Entry 8IFX (X-ray diffraction, 2.00 A resolution); this record covers chains A and B.

== Chain A ==
Protein: tRNA N6-adenosine threonylcarbamoyltransferase
Source organism: Aquifex aeolicus
Notes: EC 2.3.1.234
UniProt: O66986 (TSAD_AQUAE); residue numbers follow UniProt; this construct covers 1-335
Amino-acid sequence (335 residues; row label = number of the first residue in the row):
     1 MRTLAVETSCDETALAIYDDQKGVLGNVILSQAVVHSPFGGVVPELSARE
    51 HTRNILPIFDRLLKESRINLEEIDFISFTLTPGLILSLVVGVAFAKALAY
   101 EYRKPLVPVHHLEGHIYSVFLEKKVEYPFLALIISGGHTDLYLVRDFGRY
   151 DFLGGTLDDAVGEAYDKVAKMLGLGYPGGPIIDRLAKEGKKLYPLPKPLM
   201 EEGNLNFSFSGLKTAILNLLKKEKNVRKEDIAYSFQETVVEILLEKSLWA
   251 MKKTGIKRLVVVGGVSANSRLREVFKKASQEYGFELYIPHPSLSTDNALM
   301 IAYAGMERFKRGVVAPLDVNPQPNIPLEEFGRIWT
Disordered / not traced: 220-226
Modified residues: Cys10 (S-hydroxycysteine; CSO)
Bound ions: Fe ion: His111, His115, Asp296 (together with ADP)
Residues lining bound ligands:
  - ADP (adenosine-5'-diphosphate): Cys10, Asp11, Glu12, His111, His115, Ser135, Gly136, Gly137, Gly162, Tyr165, Asp166, Gly178, Gly179, Pro180, Asp183, Gly263, Gly264, Val265, Ala267, Asn268, Ser294, Thr295, Asp296
  - ADP: Cys10, Asp11, Glu12, His111, His115, Ser135, Gly136, Gly137, Gly162, Tyr165, Asp166, Gly178, Gly179, Pro180, Asp183, Gly263, Gly264, Val265, Ala267, Asn268, Ser294, Thr295, Asp296
Curated features (UniProtKB/Swiss-Prot):
  - binding site (Fe cation): His111, His115, Asp296
  - binding site (substrate): Ile133 to Gly137, Asp166, Gly179, Asp183, Asn268
What the authors report for this chain:
  - Fe ion coordination: His111, His115, Asp296
  - post-translational modification sites: Cys10
  - catalytic residues: Cys10

== Chain B ==
Protein: Gcp-like domain-containing protein
Source organism: Aquifex aeolicus
UniProt: O66494 (O66494_AQUAE); numbering as in UniProt (aligned over 1-200)
Amino-acid sequence (200 residues; row label = number of the first residue in the row):
     1 MKILSIDTSFSFINFSVIEEEKVTFLHYLKSNKKTLELLPKIFEELCIRP
    51 ENFDAFAVSVGVGYLTSLRIGVTFVKTWAYTLGKPVVSYKNLELLAKKTP
   101 VPFPKIPYLKVGSNVFYQIFEESSSSEVKVFKGEELRGYGISLKEFEDIK
   151 LGEKQFFHDIFPFSAYGGIYAYEFLKENPEGENVFEIEPIYVKPPYHVKD
Disordered / not traced: 196-200

== Interface between chain A and chain B ==
Pairs across the interface (62):
  Glu45(A) - Leu65(B)
  Glu45(A) - Arg69(B)  salt bridge
  Glu45(A) - Tyr191(B)
  Glu45(A) - Pro195(B)
  Leu46(A) - Pro195(B)
  Ala48(A) - Arg69(B)
  Arg49(A) - Arg69(B)
  Arg49(A) - Tyr191(B)
  Arg49(A) - Lys193(B)  hydrogen bond (side chain-backbone)
  Arg49(A) - Pro194(B)
  Arg49(A) - Pro195(B)
  Thr52(A) - Arg69(B)
  Thr52(A) - Lys76(B)  hydrogen bond (backbone-side chain)
  Thr52(A) - Glu188(B)
  Arg53(A) - Glu188(B)
  Arg53(A) - Tyr191(B)
  Leu56(A) - Lys76(B)
  Leu56(A) - Tyr80(B)  hydrophobic
  Leu56(A) - Phe185(B)
  Pro57(A) - Phe185(B)
  Phe59(A) - Tyr80(B)  hydrophobic
  Phe59(A) - Thr81(B)
  Asp60(A) - Tyr80(B)  hydrogen bond
  Leu63(A) - Tyr80(B)
  Leu86(A) - Thr66(B)
  Val89(A) - Leu36(B)  hydrophobic
  Val89(A) - Thr66(B)
  Val89(A) - Ile70(B)  hydrophobic
  Val90(A) - Thr73(B)
  Val92(A) - Leu36(B)  hydrophobic
  Ala93(A) - Leu36(B)  hydrophobic
  Ala93(A) - Phe74(B)
  Phe94(A) - Thr73(B)
  Phe94(A) - Thr77(B)
  Lys96(A) - Leu36(B)  hydrogen bond (side chain-backbone)
  Lys96(A) - Leu39(B)  hydrogen bond (side chain-backbone)
  Lys96(A) - Pro40(B)
  Lys96(A) - Phe74(B)
  Ala97(A) - Phe74(B)
  Ala97(A) - Thr77(B)
  Ala97(A) - Trp78(B)  hydrogen bond (backbone-side chain)
  Leu98(A) - Thr77(B)
  Tyr100(A) - Pro40(B)  hydrophobic
  Tyr100(A) - Phe43(B)  hydrogen bond (side chain-backbone)
  Tyr100(A) - Glu44(B)  hydrogen bond (side chain-backbone)
  Tyr100(A) - Ile48(B)  hydrogen bond (side chain-backbone)
  Tyr100(A) - Arg49(B)  hydrogen bond (backbone-side chain)
  Tyr100(A) - Pro50(B)
  Glu101(A) - Arg49(B)  hydrogen bond (backbone-side chain)
  Glu101(A) - Trp78(B)
  Glu101(A) - Thr81(B)  hydrogen bond
  Glu101(A) - Leu82(B)
  Tyr102(A) - Thr81(B)
  Arg103(A) - Arg49(B)
  Leu317(A) - Pro40(B)
  Leu317(A) - Glu44(B)
  Asp318(A) - Leu36(B)
  Asp318(A) - Glu37(B)
  Asn320(A) - Lys34(B)  hydrogen bond
  Asn320(A) - Leu36(B)
  Asn320(A) - Glu37(B)
  Pro321(A) - Leu36(B)
Also at the interface, not in a pair above, chain A (30 interface residues in all): Val43, Val319
Also at the interface, not in a pair above, chain B (31 interface residues in all): Lys41, Glu51, Val184

== Overview ==
Chain A and chain B form an interface of 30 and 31 residues respectively; the contacts include 13 hydrogen
bonds and 1 salt bridge. Among the polar pairs are Glu45(A)-Arg69(B), Arg49(A)-Lys193(B) and
Thr52(A)-Lys76(B). Chain A binds ADP. From the paper: the catalytic residue Cys10(A); Fe ion coordination by
His111(A), His115(A) and Asp296(A).
Here chain A is tRNA N6-adenosine threonylcarbamoyltransferase and chain B is Gcp-like domain-containing
protein, both from Aquifex aeolicus. Entry 8IFX (Aquifex aeolicus TsaD-TsaB in complex with ADP) was
determined by X-ray diffraction, deposited together with 8IEY.
